6UBM - chain A; structure by electron microscopy, 3.30 A resolution.

[Chain A]
Protein: Capsid protein
Source organism: Adeno-associated virus - 8
UniProtKB: Q8JQF8 (Q8JQF8_9VIRU); residue numbers follow UniProt; this construct covers 220-738
Sequence (519 residues; numbered 220 to 738; the number before each row is that of its first residue):
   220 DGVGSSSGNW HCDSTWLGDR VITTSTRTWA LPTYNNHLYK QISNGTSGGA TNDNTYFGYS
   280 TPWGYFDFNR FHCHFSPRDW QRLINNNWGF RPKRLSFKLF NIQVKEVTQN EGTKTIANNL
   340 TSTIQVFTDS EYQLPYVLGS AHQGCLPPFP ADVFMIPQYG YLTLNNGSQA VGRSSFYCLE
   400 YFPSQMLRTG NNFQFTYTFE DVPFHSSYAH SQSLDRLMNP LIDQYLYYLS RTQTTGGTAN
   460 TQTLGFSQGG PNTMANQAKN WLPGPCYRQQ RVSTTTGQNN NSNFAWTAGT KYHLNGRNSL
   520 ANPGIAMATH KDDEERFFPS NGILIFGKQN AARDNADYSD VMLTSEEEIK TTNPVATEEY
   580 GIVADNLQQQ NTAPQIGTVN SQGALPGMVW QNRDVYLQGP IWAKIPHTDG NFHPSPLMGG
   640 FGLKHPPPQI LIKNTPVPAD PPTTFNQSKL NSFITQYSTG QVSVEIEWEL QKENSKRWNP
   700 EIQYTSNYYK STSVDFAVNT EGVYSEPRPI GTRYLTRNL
From the paper describing this entry:
  - post-translational modification sites: Thr494, Lys530, Thr663, Lys709 (proposed by the authors, not directly observed)

[Overview]
From the paper: modification sites Thr494, Lys530 and Thr663 among others.
Chain A is Capsid protein (Adeno-associated virus - 8); the structure, AAV8 Baculovirus-Sf9 produced, empty
capsid, was determined by electron microscopy together with 6PWA, 6U20 and 6U2V from the same study.
